Entry 7ADR (X-ray diffraction, 1.00 A resolution); this record covers chains D and E of the 6 polymer chains in the assembly.

== Chain D ==
Molecule: Nitrogenase vanadium-iron protein alpha chain
Organism: Azotobacter vinelandii
Notes: EC 1.18.6.1
UniProt: P16855 (VNFD_AZOVI); residue numbers follow UniProt; this construct covers 1-474
Amino-acid sequence (474 residues; each row starts with the number of its first residue):
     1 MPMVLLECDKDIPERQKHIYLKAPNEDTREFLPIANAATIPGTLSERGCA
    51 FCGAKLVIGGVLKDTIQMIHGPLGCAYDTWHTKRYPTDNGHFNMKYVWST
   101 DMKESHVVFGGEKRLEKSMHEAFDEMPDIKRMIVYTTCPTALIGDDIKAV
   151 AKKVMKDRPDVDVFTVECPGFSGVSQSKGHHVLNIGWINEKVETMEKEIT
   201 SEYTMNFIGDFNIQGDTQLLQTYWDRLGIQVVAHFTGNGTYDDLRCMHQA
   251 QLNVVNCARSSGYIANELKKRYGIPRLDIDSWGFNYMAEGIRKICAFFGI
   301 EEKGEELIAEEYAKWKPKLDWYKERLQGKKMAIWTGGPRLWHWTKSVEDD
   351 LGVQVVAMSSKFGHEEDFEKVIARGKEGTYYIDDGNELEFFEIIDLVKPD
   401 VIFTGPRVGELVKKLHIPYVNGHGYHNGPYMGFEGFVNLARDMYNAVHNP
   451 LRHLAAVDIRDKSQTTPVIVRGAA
Disordered / not traced: 1
Swiss-Prot annotation at these positions:
  - binding site ([8Fe-7S] cluster): C49, C75, C138
  - binding site ([7Fe-V-9S-C-homocitryl] cluster): C257, H423
Ion coordination: fe(8)-S(7) cluster Fe: C49, C75, C138 (shared with C31(E), C56(E), C115(E) of chain E); FeV Fe: C257, H423 (together with 3-hydroxy-3-carboxy-adipic acid, bicarbonate ion, carbon monoxide)
Ligand contacts:
  - bicarbonate ion (BCT): T335, G336, G337, P338, R339, L340, H423
  - fe(8)-S(7) cluster (CLF): C49, F51, P72, G74, C75, D78, T137, C138, G170
  - carbon monoxide (CMO): V57, Q176, H180, F362
  - FeV (D6N): V57, K83, H180, F211, I213, C257, R259, S260, W282, G336, P338, R339, K361, F362, G422, H423
  - 3-hydroxy-3-carboxy-adipic acid (HCA): C52, L56, T82, K83, Q176, K361, G405, P406, H423

== Chain E ==
Molecule: Nitrogenase vanadium-iron protein beta chain
Organism: Azotobacter vinelandii
Notes: EC 1.18.6.1
UniProt: P16856 (VNFK_AZOVI); residues 1-475 here = UniProt positions 1-475
Amino-acid sequence (475 residues; numbered 1 to 475; the number before each row is that of its first residue):
     1 MSNCELTVLKPAEVKLSPRDREGIINPMYDCQPAGAQYAGIGIKDCIPLV
    51 HGGQGCTMFVRLLFAQHFKENFDVASTSLHEESAVFGGAKRVEEGVLVLA
   101 RRYPNLRVIPIITTCSTEVIGDDIEGSIRVCNRALEAEFPDRKIYLAPVH
   151 TPSFKGSHVTGYAECVKSVFKTITDAHGKGQPSGKLNVFPGWVNPGDVVL
   201 LKRYFKEMDVEANIYMDTEDFDSPMLPNKSIETHGRTTVEDIADSANALA
   251 TLSLARYEGNTTGELLQKTFAVPNALVNTPYGIKNTDDMLRKIAEVTGKE
   301 IPESLVRERGIALDALADLAHMFFANKKVAIFGHPDLVLGLAQFCMEVEL
   351 EPVLLLIGDDQGNKYKKDPRIEELKNTAHFDIEIVHNADLWELEKRINAG
   401 LQLDLIMGHSKGRYVAIEANIPMVRVGFPTFDRAGLYRKPSIGYQGAMEL
   451 GEMIANAMFAHMEYTRNKEWILNTW
Disordered / not traced: 1-9
Swiss-Prot annotation at these positions:
  - binding site ([8Fe-7S] cluster): C31, C56, C115, S153
Ion coordination: fe(8)-S(7) cluster Fe: C31, C56, C115 (shared with C49(D), C75(D), C138(D) of chain D); Mg2+ site 1: E70 (shared with 1 residue of chain B); Mg2+ site 2: D314 (shared with 1 residue of chain B)
Ligand contacts: fe(8)-S(7) cluster (CLF): C31, P33, G53, Q54, G55, C56, F59, T114, C115, S153

== Chain D / chain E interface ==
Pairs across the interface (146; chain D residue first):
  C8(D) with R102(E), hydrogen bond (backbone-side chain)
  D9(D) with R102(E), salt bridge
  D11(D) with R101(E)
  I12(D) with R102(E)
  A38(D) with H80(E)
  T39(D) with Q54(E), hydrogen bond; S78(E); H80(E), hydrogen bond (backbone-side chain); R91(E), hydrogen bond (backbone-side chain)
  I40(D) with E94(E)
  P41(D) with S76(E); T77(E); R91(E); E94(E); G95(E); V98(E)
  G42(D) with S76(E), hydrogen bond (backbone-backbone); G95(E); V98(E); L99(E)
  T43(D) with V98(E); R102(E)
  L44(D) with R61(E); D73(E); V74(E); A75(E), hydrophobic; L99(E), hydrophobic; Y103(E)
  S45(D) with M58(E)
  E46(D) with M58(E)
  R47(D) with Q54(E); M58(E)
  G48(D) with Q54(E)
  C49(D) with G55(E)
  C52(D) with F59(E), hydrophobic
  P72(D) with S153(E)
  L73(D) with I24(E), hydrophobic; Y29(E); D30(E); C31(E); S153(E)
  G74(D) with D30(E); C31(E)
  Y77(D) with P27(E); M28(E); Y29(E); D30(E); L63(E); K411(E), hydrogen bond (backbone-side chain); P429(E)
  D78(D) with D30(E); F59(E)
  T79(D) with F59(E)
  W80(D) with N26(E); P27(E); K411(E), hydrogen bond (backbone-side chain)
  H81(D) with Q66(E), hydrogen bond (backbone-side chain); K411(E), hydrogen bond (side chain-backbone); R413(E); Y414(E); F431(E)
  T82(D) with L62(E); Q66(E)
  K95(D) with N26(E), hydrogen bond (backbone-side chain); Y414(E); E418(E), salt bridge
  Y96(D) with N26(E); W391(E), hydrophobic; E394(E), hydrogen bond
  V97(D) with I25(E); N26(E), hydrogen bond (backbone-backbone); P27(E)
  W98(D) with I24(E); I25(E)
  S99(D) with G23(E); I24(E), hydrogen bond (backbone-backbone)
  D101(D) with R19(E), salt bridge; E22(E); I24(E)
  M102(D) with F154(E)
  K103(D) with F154(E); D360(E), salt bridge
  E104(D) with F154(E), hydrogen bond (backbone-backbone); K155(E), salt bridge
  V107(D) with V119(E), hydrophobic; F154(E), hydrophobic
  R114(D) with E22(E), salt bridge
  K117(D) with E22(E)
  S118(D) with G23(E)
  E121(D) with R21(E); E22(E), hydrogen bond (side chain-backbone); G23(E), hydrogen bond (side chain-backbone)
  E125(D) with R21(E); W391(E), hydrogen bond; K395(E), salt bridge
  M126(D) with W391(E), hydrophobic
  C138(D) with S116(E)
  P139(D) with C115(E)
  L142(D) with A84(E); S116(E); V119(E), hydrophobic; I120(E), hydrophobic
  F171(D) with L79(E); H80(E); E81(E), hydrogen bond (backbone-backbone); A84(E), hydrophobic
  S172(D) with E81(E)
  G173(D) with H80(E), hydrogen bond (backbone-side chain); E81(E), hydrogen bond (backbone-side chain)
  V174(D) with Q54(E); H80(E)
  S175(D) with Q54(E)
  K178(D) with E81(E), salt bridge
  N386(D) with R102(E), hydrogen bond
  E387(D) with R61(E), salt bridge; N71(E); D73(E)
  L388(D) with R102(E); Y103(E)
  F391(D) with I231(E), hydrophobic
  R407(D) with M58(E); R61(E); A65(E); N71(E), hydrogen bond
  E410(D) with A65(E); K69(E); E70(E), hydrogen bond (side chain-backbone)
  L411(D) with N71(E)
  K413(D) with M225(E)
  K414(D) with E70(E), salt bridge; S223(E), hydrogen bond; P224(E); K229(E); I231(E); T233(E)
  L415(D) with K229(E)
  H416(D) with M225(E); L226(E), hydrogen bond (side chain-backbone); P227(E); K229(E)
  A455(D) with M225(E), hydrophobic; L226(E); P227(E)
  A456(D) with P227(E)
  V457(D) with P227(E)
  D458(D) with P227(E)
Other interface residues (no listed pair), chain D (74 interface residues in all): E14, L56, A76, M94, T100, I143, E389, P406
Other interface residues (no listed pair), chain E (74 interface residues in all): L49, V60, G156, S230, N387, L390, S410

== Summary ==
Chain D and chain E each contribute 74 residues to their interface, with 25 hydrogen bonds and 10 salt
bridges. Among the polar pairs are D9(D)-R102(E), K95(D)-E418(E) and D101(D)-R19(E). Fe(8)-S(7) cluster is
bound between chain D and chain E.
Here chain D is Nitrogenase vanadium-iron protein alpha chain and chain E is Nitrogenase vanadium-iron protein
beta chain, both from Azotobacter vinelandii. Entry 7ADR (CO bound as bridging ligand at the active site of
vanadium nitrogenase VFe protein) was determined by X-ray diffraction (same publication as 7ADY).
